5NQ3 - chains A and B of the 3 polymer chains in the assembly; structure by X-ray diffraction, 1.57 A resolution.

Chain A:
Name: MHC class I antigen
Source organism: Sus scrofa
UniProt: B1PJV3 (B1PJV3_PIG); residues 2-276 here correspond to UniProt positions 22-296 (UniProt number = residue number + 20)
Sequence (276 residues; each row starts with the number of its first residue):
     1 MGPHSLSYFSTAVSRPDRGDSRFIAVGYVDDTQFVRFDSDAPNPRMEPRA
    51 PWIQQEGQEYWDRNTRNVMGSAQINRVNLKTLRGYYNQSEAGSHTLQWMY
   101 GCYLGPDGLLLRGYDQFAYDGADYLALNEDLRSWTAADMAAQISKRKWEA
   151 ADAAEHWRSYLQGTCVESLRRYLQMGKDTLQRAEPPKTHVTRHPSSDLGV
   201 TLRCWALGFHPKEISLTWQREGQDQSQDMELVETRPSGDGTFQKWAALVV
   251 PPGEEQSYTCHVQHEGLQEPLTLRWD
Sequence notes: initiating methionine (1)
Cystine bridges: C102-C165, C204-C260

Chain B:
Name: Beta-2-microglobulin
Source organism: Homo sapiens
UniProt: P61769 (B2MG_HUMAN); residues 1-99 here correspond to UniProt positions 21-119 (UniProt number = residue number + 20)
Sequence (100 residues; numbered 0 to 99; the number before each row is that of its first residue; numbering starts at 0):
     0 MIQRTPKIQVYSRHPAENGKSNFLNCYVSGFHPSDIEVDLLKNGERIEKV
    50 EHSDLSFSKDWSFYLLYYTEFTPTEKDEYACRVNHVTLSQPKIVKWDRDM
Sequence notes: initiating methionine (0)
Cystine bridges: C25-C80

How chain A and chain B interact:
Residue-residue contacts (60):
  F9(A) with S55(B); F56(B)
  S10(A) with F56(B)
  T11(A) with F56(B); F62(B)
  V13(A) with S33(B)
  V26(A) with D53(B); L54(B); S55(B)
  Y28(A) with S55(B); Y63(B), hydrogen bond
  Q33(A) with D53(B), hydrogen bond
  R36(A) with D53(B), salt bridge
  R49(A) with D53(B), salt bridge
  S93(A) with M0(B)
  H94(A) with M0(B)
  Q97(A) with H31(B), hydrogen bond; F56(B); W60(B), hydrogen bond (side chain-backbone); F62(B)
  W98(A) with F56(B)
  M99(A) with F56(B), hydrophobic; K58(B); W60(B), hydrophobic
  Y103(A) with K58(B)
  Q116(A) with W60(B)
  F117(A) with W60(B)
  A118(A) with W60(B), hydrophobic
  D120(A) with M0(B); I1(B); H31(B)
  G121(A) with I1(B); H31(B)
  D123(A) with W60(B), hydrogen bond
  R203(A) with M99(B)
  W205(A) with D98(B); M99(B)
  V232(A) with Q8(B)
  E233(A) with K6(B); Q8(B), hydrogen bond (backbone-side chain); Y26(B); S28(B), hydrogen bond
  T234(A) with Y26(B)
  R235(A) with Q8(B), hydrogen bond; Y10(B); Y26(B); M99(B), hydrogen bond (side chain-backbone)
  P236(A) with Y10(B), hydrogen bond (backbone-side chain); N24(B); Y26(B)
  S237(A) with R12(B), hydrogen bond (backbone-side chain); N24(B), hydrogen bond (backbone-side chain)
  G238(A) with R12(B); L65(B)
  D239(A) with R12(B); H13(B)
  Q243(A) with Y10(B); S11(B), hydrogen bond (side chain-backbone); R12(B), hydrogen bond (side chain-backbone)
  W245(A) with M99(B), hydrogen bond (side chain-backbone)
Other interface residues (no listed pair), chain A (36 interface residues in all): I24, T95, L207
Other interface residues (no listed pair), chain B (28 interface residues in all): P14, H51, S57, D59

Summary:
Chain A and chain B form an interface of 36 and 28 residues respectively; the contacts include 15 hydrogen
bonds and 2 salt bridges. Among the polar pairs are R36(A)-D53(B), R49(A)-D53(B) and Y28(A)-Y63(B).
Chain A is MHC class I antigen (Sus scrofa) and chain B is Beta-2-microglobulin (Homo sapiens); the structure,
'Porcine (Sus scrofa) Major Histocompatibility Complex, class I, with human beta2 micro globulin, presenting
EFEDLTFLA, was determined by X-ray diffraction, deposited together with 5NPZ, 5NQ0, 5NQ1 and 5NQ2.
